1LO0 - chains X and Y; structure by X-ray diffraction, 2.00 A resolution.

[Chain X]
Molecule: If kappa light chain
Source organism: Mus musculus
Notes: fragment: Fab fragment
UniProt: P01837 (KAC_MOUSE); residues 114-218 here correspond to UniProt positions 1-105 (UniProt number = residue number - 113)
Sequence (219 residues; row label = number of the first residue in the row; note: 1 number in that range is skipped by the numbering (no residue carries it; nothing is unmodelled there)):
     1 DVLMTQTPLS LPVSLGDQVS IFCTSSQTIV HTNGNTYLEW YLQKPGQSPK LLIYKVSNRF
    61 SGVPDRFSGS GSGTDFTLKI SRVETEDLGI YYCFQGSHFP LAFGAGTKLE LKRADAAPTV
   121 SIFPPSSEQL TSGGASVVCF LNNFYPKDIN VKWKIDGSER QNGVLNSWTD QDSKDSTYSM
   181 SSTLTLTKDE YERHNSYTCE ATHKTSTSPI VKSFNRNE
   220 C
Disulfides: Cys23-Cys93, Cys139-Cys199

[Chain Y]
Molecule: Ig gamma 2a heavy chain
Source organism: Mus musculus
UniProt: P01865 (GCAM_MOUSE); residues 121-221 here correspond to UniProt positions 1-101 (UniProt number = residue number - 120)
Sequence (220 residues; each row starts with the number of its first residue; note: 3 numbers in that range are skipped by the numbering (no residue carries them; nothing is unmodelled there); a row labelled like 104A-104B holds insertion residues (104A, then the next letters in order)):
     1 EVKLVESGGG LVKPGGSLKL SCAASGFSFR NYGMSWVRQT PEKRLEWVAS ISY
    57 GGLIYYPDSI KGRFTISRDI AQNILYLQMS SLRSEDTAMY HCIRGDSF
104A-104B LV
   105 WFTFWGQGTL VTVSAAKTTA PSVYPLAPVC GDTTGSSVTL GCLVKGYFPE PVTLTWNSGS
   165 LSSGVHTFPA VLQSDLYTLS SSVTVTSSTW PSQSITCNVA HPASSTQVDK KIEPRGP
Disulfides: Cys22-Cys98, Cys146-Cys201
Residues lining bound ligands: BC1 (3-{[(9-cyano-9,10-dihydro-10-methylacridin-9-yl)carbonyl]amino}propanoic acid): Gly33, Met34, Ser35, Ser50, Ile51, Ser52, Tyr53, Leu59, Tyr61, Gly101, Asp102, Ser103, Phe104, Leu104A, Val104B, Trp105

[Interface between chain X and chain Y]
Residue-residue contacts (78):
  His31(X) with Phe104(Y)
  Asn33(X) with Phe104(Y)
  Tyr37(X) with Phe104(Y), hydrogen bond (side chain-backbone); Leu104A(Y)
  Glu39(X) with Val104B(Y); Trp105(Y), hydrogen bond (side chain-backbone); Phe106(Y)
  Tyr41(X) with Phe106(Y), hydrogen bond (side chain-backbone); Trp109(Y)
  Gln43(X) with Gln39(Y), hydrogen bond
  Ser48(X) with His97(Y); Gly110(Y)
  Pro49(X) with Trp109(Y)
  Leu51(X) with Val104B(Y), hydrophobic; Thr107(Y)
  Tyr54(X) with Leu104A(Y); Val104B(Y), hydrophobic
  Lys55(X) with Leu104A(Y)
  Phe60(X) with Thr107(Y)
  Tyr92(X) with Gln39(Y), hydrogen bond; Lys43(Y), hydrogen bond (side chain-backbone); Leu45(Y), hydrophobic
  Phe94(X) with Trp105(Y); Phe106(Y), hydrophobic
  Gly96(X) with Trp105(Y), hydrogen bond (backbone-side chain)
  Phe99(X) with Trp47(Y), hydrophobic; Tyr61(Y), hydrophobic; Trp105(Y), hydrophobic
  Pro100(X) with Trp47(Y), hydrophobic
  Leu101(X) with Trp47(Y); Trp105(Y), hydrophobic
  Phe103(X) with Val37(Y), hydrophobic; Leu45(Y); Phe106(Y), hydrophobic; Trp109(Y), hydrophobic
  Ser121(X) with Thr143(Y)
  Ile122(X) with Val133(Y); Asp136(Y)
  Phe123(X) with Leu130(Y); Ala131(Y); Pro132(Y); Thr143(Y)
  Pro124(X) with Val133(Y); Arg219(Y), hydrogen bond (backbone-side chain)
  Pro125(X) with Arg219(Y)
  Ser126(X) with Tyr128(Y); Pro129(Y)
  Glu128(X) with Pro129(Y); Lys214(Y), salt bridge
  Gln129(X) with Tyr128(Y)
  Ser132(X) with Tyr128(Y), hydrogen bond
  Ser136(X) with Leu147(Y)
  Val138(X) with Leu130(Y), hydrophobic
  Phe140(X) with Gly145(Y); Phe172(Y), hydrophobic; Ser184(Y); Ser185(Y); Ser186(Y)
  Asn142(X) with His170(Y); Phe172(Y); Ser186(Y), hydrogen bond
  Asn143(X) with His170(Y), hydrogen bond
  Leu165(X) with Gln177(Y); Thr182(Y)
  Asn166(X) with Val175(Y)
  Ser167(X) with Phe172(Y); Pro173(Y), hydrogen bond (side chain-backbone)
  Trp168(X) with Pro173(Y)
  Thr169(X) with Phe172(Y)
  Ser179(X) with His170(Y), hydrogen bond; Phe172(Y)
  Met180(X) with Phe172(Y)
  Ser181(X) with Phe172(Y); Ser184(Y)
  Thr185(X) with Lys149(Y)
  Lys212(X) with Asp136(Y), salt bridge
  Phe214(X) with Val133(Y), hydrophobic
  Cys220(X) with Cys134(Y), disulfide
Other interface residues (no listed pair), chain X (47 interface residues in all): Val120, Ser213
Other interface residues (no listed pair), chain Y (45 interface residues in all): Glu46, Pro63, Gln111, Val127, Leu144, Thr171, Leu176
Inter-chain disulfides: Cys220(X)-Cys134(Y)

[Summary]
Chain X and chain Y form an interface of 47 and 45 residues respectively; the contacts include 1 disulfide
bond, 13 hydrogen bonds and 2 salt bridges. Polar contacts include Glu128(X)-Lys214(Y), Lys212(X)-Asp136(Y)
and Tyr37(X)-Phe104(Y). Chain Y binds compound BC1.
Chain X is If kappa light chain and chain Y is Ig gamma 2a heavy chain, both from Mus musculus; the structure,
Catalytic Retro-Diels-Alderase Transition State Analogue Complex, was determined by X-ray diffraction (same
publication as 1LO3, 1LO4 and 1LO2).
